PDB entry 7X2W | electron microscopy, 3.24 A resolution | chains H and A of the 6 polymer chains in the assembly

== Chain H ==
Protein: 8A10 heavy chain
From: Mus musculus
Chain sequence (118 residues; row label = number of the first residue in the row):
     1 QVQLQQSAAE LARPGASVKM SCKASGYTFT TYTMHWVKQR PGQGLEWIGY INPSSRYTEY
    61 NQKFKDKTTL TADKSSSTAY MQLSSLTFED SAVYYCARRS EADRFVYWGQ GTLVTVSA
Not modelled in the structure: 1
Cystine bridges: Cys22-Cys96

== Chain A ==
Protein: Virion protein 1
From: Coxsackievirus B1
Reference sequence: W8GTF7 (W8GTF7_9ENTO); residue numbers follow UniProt; this construct covers 1-278
Chain sequence (278 residues; row label = number of the first residue in the row):
     1 GPVEESVDRA VARVADTISS RPTNSESIPA LTAAETGHTS QVVPSDTMQT RHVKNYHSRS
    61 ESSIENFLCR SACVYYATYT NNSKKGFAEW VINTRQVAQL RRKLELFTYL RFDLELTFVI
   121 TSAQQPSTAS SVDAPVQTHQ IMYVPPGGPV PTKVKDYAWQ TSTNPSVFWT EGNAPPRMSI
   181 PFISIGNAYS CFYDGWTQFS RNGVYGINTL NNMGTLYMRH VNEAGQGPIK STVRIYFKPK
   241 HVKAWVPRPP RLCQYEKQKN VNFSPIGVTT SRTDIITT
Not modelled in the structure: 1-11
Construct notes: conflict Lys84 (Glu in W8GTF7)

== Interface between chain H and chain A ==
Pairs across the interface - 12 pairs, chain H then chain A:
  Thr30(H) - Ile266(A)
  Thr31(H) - Gln254(A)
  Thr31(H) - Ile266(A)
  Asn52(H) - Pro265(A)  hydrogen bond (side chain-backbone)
  Ser54(H) - Ile266(A)
  Ser54(H) - Gly267(A)  hydrogen bond (side chain-backbone)
  Arg99(H) - Glu256(A)  salt bridge
  Ser100(H) - Glu256(A)
  Glu101(H) - Glu256(A)
  Ala102(H) - Glu256(A)
  Ala102(H) - Lys257(A)
  Asp103(H) - Lys257(A)  salt bridge
Interface residues without a listed pair, chain H (10 interface residues in all): Thr33
Interface residues without a listed pair, chain A (8 interface residues in all): Tyr255, Ser264

== Overview ==
10 residues of chain H face 8 of chain A across their interface, with 2 hydrogen bonds and 2 salt bridges.
Among the polar pairs are Arg99(H)-Glu256(A), Asp103(H)-Lys257(A) and Asn52(H)-Pro265(A).
Chain H is 8A10 heavy chain (Mus musculus) and chain A is Virion protein 1 (Coxsackievirus B1); the structure,
Cryo-EM structure of Coxsackievirus B1 pre-A particle in complex with nAb 8A10 (CVB1-pre-A:8A10), was
determined by electron microscopy, deposited together with 7X2G, 7X2I, 7X2O, 7X2T, 7X35, 7X37 and 7 further
entries.
